Entry 1QRM (X-ray diffraction, 1.95 A resolution); this record covers chain A.

== Chain A ==
Protein: Carbonic anhydrase
Source organism: Methanosarcina thermophila
Reference sequence: P40881 (CAH_METTE); aligned to UniProt positions 35-247 over residues 1-213 (the alignment contains insertions or deletions, so no single offset holds)
Amino-acid sequence (213 residues; row label = number of the first residue in the row):
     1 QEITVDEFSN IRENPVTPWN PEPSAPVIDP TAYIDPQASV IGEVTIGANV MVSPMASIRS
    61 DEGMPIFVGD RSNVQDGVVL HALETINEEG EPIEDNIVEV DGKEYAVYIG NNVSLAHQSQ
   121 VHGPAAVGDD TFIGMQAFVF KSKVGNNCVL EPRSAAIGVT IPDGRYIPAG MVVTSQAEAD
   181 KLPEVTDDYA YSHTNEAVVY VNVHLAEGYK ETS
Unresolved in the structure: 1-4
UniProt features mapped onto this chain:
  - active site: E62 (Proton donor/acceptor), E84
  - binding site (substrate): R59 to D61, Q75, D76, N202
  - binding site (Zn(2+)): H81, H117, H122
Bound ions: Zn2+: H81, H117, H122 (together with sulfate ion)

== Overview ==
H81, H117 and H122 coordinate Zn2+. UniProt lists active-site residues E62 and E84, 6 substrate-binding
residues and 3 Zn2+-binding residues.
Chain A is Carbonic anhydrase (Methanosarcina thermophila); the structure, A closer look at the active site of
gamma-carbonic anhydrases: high resolution crystal structures of the ..., was determined by X-ray diffraction,
deposited together with 1QRE, 1QRF, 1QRG, 1QRL and 1QQ0.
